8UQO - chains B and G of the 6 polymer chains in the assembly; structure by electron microscopy, 3.37 A resolution.

Chain B:
Protein: Guanine nucleotide-binding protein G(I)/G(S)/G(T) subunit beta-1
Organism: Homo sapiens
Reference sequence: P62873 (GBB1_HUMAN); residue numbers follow UniProt; this construct covers 1-340
Chain sequence (340 residues; row label = number of the first residue in the row):
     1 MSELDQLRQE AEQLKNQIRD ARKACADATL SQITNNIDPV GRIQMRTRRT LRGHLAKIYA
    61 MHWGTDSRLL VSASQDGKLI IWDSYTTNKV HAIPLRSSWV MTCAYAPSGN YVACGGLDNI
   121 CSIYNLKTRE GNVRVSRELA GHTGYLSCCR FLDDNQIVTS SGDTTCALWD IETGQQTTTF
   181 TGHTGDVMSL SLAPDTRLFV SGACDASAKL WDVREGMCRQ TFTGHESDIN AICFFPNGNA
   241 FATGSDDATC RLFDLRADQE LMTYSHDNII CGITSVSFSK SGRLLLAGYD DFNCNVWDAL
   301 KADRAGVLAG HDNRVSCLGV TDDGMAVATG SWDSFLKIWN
Unresolved in the structure: 1-5, 127-132
Curated features (UniProtKB/Swiss-Prot):
  - modified residue: Ser2 (N-acetylserine), His266 (Phosphohistidine)
  - natural variant: Leu30 (L30F: In MRD42; uncertain significance), Arg52 (R52G: In MRD42), Gly64 (G64V: In MRD42), Asp76 (D76E: In MRD42; D76G: In MRD42), Gly77 (G77S: In MRD42), Lys78 (K78R: In MRD42), Ile80 (I80N: In MRD42; I80T: In MRD42), His91 (H91R: In MRD42; uncertain significance), Ala92 (A92T: In MRD42), Pro94 (P94S: In MRD42), Leu95 (L95P: In MRD42), Arg96 (R96L: In MRD42), 5 further natural variant entries in UniProt

Chain G:
Protein: Guanine nucleotide-binding protein subunit gamma
Organism: Homo sapiens
Reference sequence: G3V2N0 (G3V2N0_HUMAN); residues 0-71 here correspond to UniProt positions 39-110 (UniProt number = residue number + 39)
Chain sequence (73 residues; each row starts with the number of its first residue; numbers below 1 keep their minus sign (Gly-1 is residue -1)):
    -1 GPMASNNTAS IAQARKLVEQ LKMEANIDRI KVSKAAADLM AYCEAHAKED PLLTPVPASE
    59 NPFREKKFFC AIL
Unresolved in the structure: -1 to 8, 62-71
Construct notes: expression tag (-1)

How chain B and chain G interact:
Residue-residue contacts - 48 pairs, chain B then chain G:
  Leu14(B) - Leu19(G)
  Leu14(B) - Lys20(G)
  Ala21(B) - Arg27(G)
  Cys25(B) - Val30(G)
  Asp27(B) - Lys29(G)
  Asp27(B) - Val30(G)  hydrogen bond (side chain-backbone)
  Asp27(B) - Ser31(G)
  Ala28(B) - Val30(G)
  Ala28(B) - Ser31(G)
  Thr29(B) - Val30(G)
  Leu30(B) - Ala34(G)  hydrophobic
  Ile33(B) - Ala34(G)  hydrophobic
  Ile37(B) - Glu42(G)
  Ile43(B) - Leu50(G)
  Met45(B) - Leu50(G)  hydrophobic
  Arg48(B) - Asn59(G)
  Ser84(B) - Phe61(G)
  Tyr85(B) - Pro60(G)
  Cys218(B) - Gln18(G)
  Cys218(B) - Glu22(G)
  Arg219(B) - Glu22(G)
  Gln220(B) - Glu22(G)
  Phe235(B) - Leu37(G)  hydrophobic
  Phe235(B) - Tyr40(G)  hydrophobic
  Pro236(B) - Tyr40(G)
  Asn237(B) - Tyr40(G)
  Asp254(B) - Ala33(G)
  Arg256(B) - Arg27(G)
  Arg256(B) - Ile28(G)
  Ala257(B) - Val30(G)  hydrophobic
  Ser279(B) - Asp48(G)  hydrogen bond
  Lys280(B) - Asp48(G)  hydrogen bond (backbone-side chain)
  Ser281(B) - Tyr40(G)
  Ser281(B) - Cys41(G)
  Ser281(B) - His44(G)
  Ser281(B) - Asp48(G)  hydrogen bond
  Ser281(B) - Leu51(G)
  Arg283(B) - Cys41(G)
  Arg283(B) - Leu51(G)
  Leu284(B) - Leu51(G)  hydrophobic
  Gly324(B) - Pro49(G)
  Gly324(B) - Leu50(G)
  Met325(B) - Pro49(G)  hydrophobic
  Ala326(B) - Phe61(G)  hydrophobic
  Val327(B) - Leu50(G)  hydrophobic
  Ile338(B) - Phe61(G)  hydrophobic
  Asn340(B) - Asn59(G)  hydrogen bond
  Asn340(B) - Phe61(G)
Interface residues without a listed pair, chain B (48 interface residues in all): Leu7, Ala11, Ile18, Arg22, Ala26, Val40, Arg49, Leu252, Asp258, Leu261, Gly282, Leu300, Val320, Asp323
Interface residues without a listed pair, chain G (26 interface residues in all): Ala12, Val16, Ile25

Summary:
Chain B and chain G form an interface of 48 and 26 residues respectively, with 5 hydrogen bonds. Polar pairs
include Asp27(B)-Val30(G), Ser279(B)-Asp48(G) and Lys280(B)-Asp48(G).
Here chain B is Guanine nucleotide-binding protein G(I)/G(S)/G(T) subunit beta-1 and chain G is Guanine
nucleotide-binding protein subunit gamma, both from Homo sapiens. Entry 8UQO (PLCb3-Gbg-Gaq complex on
membranes) was determined by electron microscopy (same publication as 8UQN).
